3R84 - chains A and B; structure by X-ray diffraction, 2.05 A resolution.

== Chain A ==
Protein: Mediator of RNA polymerase II transcription subunit 11
Organism: Saccharomyces cerevisiae
UniProt: Q99278 (MED11_YEAST); residues 5-89 here correspond to UniProt positions 21-105 (UniProt number = residue number + 16)
Sequence (86 residues; each row starts with the number of its first residue):
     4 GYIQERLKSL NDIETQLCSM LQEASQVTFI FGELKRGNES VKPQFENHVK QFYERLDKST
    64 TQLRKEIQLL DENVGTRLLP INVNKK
Not modelled in the structure: 85-89
Differences from the reference sequence: expression tag (4)
Modified positions: Mse23 (selenomethionine; parent Met)
From the paper describing this entry:
  - mutagenesis - E17K/L24K: decreased growth
  - mutagenesis - E17K/L24K: unchanged binding to Med17C

== Chain B ==
Protein: Mediator of RNA polymerase II transcription subunit 22
Organism: Saccharomyces cerevisiae
UniProt: P32570 (MED22_YEAST); residue numbers follow UniProt; this construct covers 2-89
Sequence (92 residues; numbered -2 to 89; the number before each row is that of its first residue; numbers below 1 keep their minus sign (Gly-2 is residue -2)):
    -2 GSHMSNQALY EKLEQTRTIL SVKLAELINI TTIADRNDDD EGSFAQENSE LAVATTSVMM
    58 VNNQTMQLIK NVQDLLILTR SIKEKWLLNQ IP
Not modelled in the structure: -2 to 1, 33-40
Differences from the reference sequence: expression tag (-2 to 1); engineered mutation Ile27 (Met in P32570)
Modified positions: Mse1 (selenomethionine); Mse56, Mse57, Mse63 (selenomethionine; parent Met)
From the paper describing this entry:
  - mutagenesis - L73E/K80E, K80E/L84E: decreased growth
  - conformationally variable residues (order/disorder transition): Arg33 to Ser40

== How chain A and chain B interact ==
Pairs across the interface - 73 pairs, chain A then chain B:
  Tyr5(A) - Trp83(B)  hydrophobic
  Ile6(A) - Trp83(B)  hydrophobic
  Ile6(A) - Gln87(B)
  Arg9(A) - Trp83(B)
  Leu10(A) - Leu84(B)  hydrophobic
  Leu13(A) - Thr76(B)
  Leu13(A) - Ile79(B)  hydrophobic
  Leu13(A) - Lys80(B)
  Asn14(A) - Lys80(B)
  Ile16(A) - Thr76(B)
  Glu17(A) - Leu73(B)
  Glu17(A) - Thr76(B)
  Glu17(A) - Lys80(B)  salt bridge
  Leu20(A) - Val69(B)
  Leu20(A) - Leu72(B)
  Leu20(A) - Leu73(B)  hydrophobic
  Leu20(A) - Thr76(B)
  Mse23(A) - Val69(B)  hydrophobic
  Leu24(A) - Ile66(B)  hydrophobic
  Leu24(A) - Val69(B)  hydrophobic
  Val30(A) - Leu24(B)  hydrophobic
  Thr31(A) - Asn59(B)
  Thr31(A) - Thr62(B)  hydrogen bond
  Phe34(A) - Ile27(B)  hydrophobic
  Phe34(A) - Thr28(B)
  Phe34(A) - Thr29(B)
  Phe34(A) - Ser54(B)
  Phe34(A) - Val55(B)  hydrophobic
  Phe34(A) - Val58(B)  hydrophobic
  Leu37(A) - Thr29(B)
  Leu37(A) - Ala31(B)
  Lys38(A) - Thr28(B)  hydrogen bond (side chain-backbone)
  Lys38(A) - Thr29(B)
  Lys38(A) - Ile30(B)  hydrogen bond (side chain-backbone)
  Lys38(A) - Ala31(B)
  Lys38(A) - Asp32(B)  hydrogen bond (backbone-backbone)
  Lys38(A) - Ala51(B)
  Lys38(A) - Ser54(B)
  Gly40(A) - Ala31(B)
  Lys45(A) - Thr29(B)  hydrogen bond
  Val52(A) - Ile25(B)  hydrophobic
  Phe55(A) - Leu65(B)  hydrophobic
  Leu59(A) - Leu17(B)  hydrophobic
  Asp60(A) - Arg14(B)  salt bridge
  Thr63(A) - Leu10(B)
  Thr63(A) - Arg14(B)  hydrogen bond
  Thr63(A) - Leu72(B)
  Thr64(A) - Arg14(B)
  Leu66(A) - Thr76(B)
  Leu66(A) - Ile79(B)  hydrophobic
  Arg67(A) - Tyr7(B)
  Arg67(A) - Leu10(B)
  Ile70(A) - Asn3(B)
  Ile70(A) - Leu6(B)
  Ile70(A) - Tyr7(B)
  Ile70(A) - Ile79(B)  hydrophobic
  Gln71(A) - Tyr7(B)  hydrogen bond (backbone-side chain)
  Leu73(A) - Asn3(B)
  Leu73(A) - Leu6(B)  hydrophobic
  Leu73(A) - Lys82(B)
  Leu73(A) - Trp83(B)
  Asp74(A) - Asn3(B)  hydrogen bond
  Asn76(A) - Trp83(B)
  Thr79(A) - Ile88(B)
  Arg80(A) - Asn86(B)
  Arg80(A) - Gln87(B)
  Arg80(A) - Ile88(B)  hydrogen bond (backbone-backbone)
  Leu81(A) - Lys82(B)
  Leu81(A) - Trp83(B)  hydrophobic
  Leu81(A) - Asn86(B)
  Leu81(A) - Gln87(B)
  Leu82(A) - Asn86(B)  hydrogen bond (backbone-backbone)
  Leu82(A) - Ile88(B)  hydrophobic
Other interface residues (no listed pair), chain A (44 interface residues in all): Ala27, Phe48, Tyr56, Ser62, Glu69, Leu72, Val77, Gly78, Ile84
Other interface residues (no listed pair), chain B (38 interface residues in all): Ser18, Leu21, Leu75, Arg77

== Summary ==
44 residues of chain A and 38 residues of chain B are in contact, with 10 hydrogen bonds and 2 salt bridges.
Among the polar pairs are Glu17(A)-Lys80(B), Asp60(A)-Arg14(B) and Thr31(A)-Thr62(B). From the paper:
L73E/K80E and K80E/L84E of chain B reduce growth; conformational variability at Arg33(B).
Chain A is Mediator of RNA polymerase II transcription subunit 11 and chain B is Mediator of RNA polymerase II
transcription subunit 22, both from Saccharomyces cerevisiae; the structure, Structure of the Mediator head
subcomplex Med11/22, was determined by X-ray diffraction.
